4TRI - chain A; structure by X-ray diffraction, 2.00 A resolution.

[Chain A]
Molecule: P450 heme-thiolate protein
Organism: Mycobacterium smegmatis
UniProt: A0R4Q6 (A0R4Q6_MYCS2); residues 1-401 here = UniProt positions 1-401
Chain sequence (407 residues; row label = number of the first residue in the row):
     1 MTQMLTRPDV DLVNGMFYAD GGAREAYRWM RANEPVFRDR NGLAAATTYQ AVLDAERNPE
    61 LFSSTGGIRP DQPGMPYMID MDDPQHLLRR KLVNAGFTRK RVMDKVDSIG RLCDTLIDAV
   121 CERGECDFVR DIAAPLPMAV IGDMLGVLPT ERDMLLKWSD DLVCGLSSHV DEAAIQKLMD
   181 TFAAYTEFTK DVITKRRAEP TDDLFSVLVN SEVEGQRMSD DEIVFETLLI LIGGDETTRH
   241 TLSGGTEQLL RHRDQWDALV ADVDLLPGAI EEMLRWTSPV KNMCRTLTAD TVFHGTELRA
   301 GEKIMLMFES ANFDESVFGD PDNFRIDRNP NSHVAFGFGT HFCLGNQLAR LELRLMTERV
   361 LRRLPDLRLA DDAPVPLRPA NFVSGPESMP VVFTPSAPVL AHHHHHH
Disordered / not traced: 1-4, 406-407
Differences from the reference sequence: expression tag (402-407)
Bound ions: heme Fe near Cys343 (its only coordinating residue here)
Residues lining bound ligands:
  - cholest-5-en-3-yl hydrogen sulfate (C3S): Ile68, Arg69, Gln72, Met75, Tyr77, Ile79, Leu162, Leu166, Leu178, Met179, Phe182, Phe225, Leu228, Leu229, Ile232, Gly233, Thr237, Met283, Phe382, Val383
  - heme (HEM): Glu56, Met78, Ile79, His86, Arg90, Phe97, Ile141, Leu229, Ile230, Gly233, Gly234, Thr237, Thr238, Thr241, Leu274, Pro279, Val280, Met283, Arg285, Phe308, Ala335, Phe336, Gly337, Phe338, Thr340, His341, Phe342, Cys343, Leu344, Gly345, Leu348, Ala349
Curated features (UniProtKB/Swiss-Prot):
  - binding site (heme): Cys343

[Overview]
Chain A binds heme and cholest-5-en-3-yl hydrogen sulfate. From UniProt: heme-binding residue Cys343.
Chain A is P450 heme-thiolate protein (Mycobacterium smegmatis); the structure, X-ray crystal structure of
CYP142A2 from Mycobacterium smegmatis, complexed with cholesterol sulfate, was determined by X-ray diffraction
together with 4UAX from the same study.
